PDB entry 7PYJ | electron microscopy, 4.20 A resolution (low resolution: residue-level contacts below are approximate; hydrogen-bond / salt-bridge calls are withheld) | chains C and N of the 9 polymer chains in the assembly

Chain C:
Name: DNA-directed RNA polymerase subunit beta
From: Escherichia coli
Notes: EC 2.7.7.6
Reference sequence: P0A8V4 (RPOB_ECO57); residue numbers follow UniProt; this construct covers 1-1342
Sequence (1342 residues; each row starts with the number of its first residue):
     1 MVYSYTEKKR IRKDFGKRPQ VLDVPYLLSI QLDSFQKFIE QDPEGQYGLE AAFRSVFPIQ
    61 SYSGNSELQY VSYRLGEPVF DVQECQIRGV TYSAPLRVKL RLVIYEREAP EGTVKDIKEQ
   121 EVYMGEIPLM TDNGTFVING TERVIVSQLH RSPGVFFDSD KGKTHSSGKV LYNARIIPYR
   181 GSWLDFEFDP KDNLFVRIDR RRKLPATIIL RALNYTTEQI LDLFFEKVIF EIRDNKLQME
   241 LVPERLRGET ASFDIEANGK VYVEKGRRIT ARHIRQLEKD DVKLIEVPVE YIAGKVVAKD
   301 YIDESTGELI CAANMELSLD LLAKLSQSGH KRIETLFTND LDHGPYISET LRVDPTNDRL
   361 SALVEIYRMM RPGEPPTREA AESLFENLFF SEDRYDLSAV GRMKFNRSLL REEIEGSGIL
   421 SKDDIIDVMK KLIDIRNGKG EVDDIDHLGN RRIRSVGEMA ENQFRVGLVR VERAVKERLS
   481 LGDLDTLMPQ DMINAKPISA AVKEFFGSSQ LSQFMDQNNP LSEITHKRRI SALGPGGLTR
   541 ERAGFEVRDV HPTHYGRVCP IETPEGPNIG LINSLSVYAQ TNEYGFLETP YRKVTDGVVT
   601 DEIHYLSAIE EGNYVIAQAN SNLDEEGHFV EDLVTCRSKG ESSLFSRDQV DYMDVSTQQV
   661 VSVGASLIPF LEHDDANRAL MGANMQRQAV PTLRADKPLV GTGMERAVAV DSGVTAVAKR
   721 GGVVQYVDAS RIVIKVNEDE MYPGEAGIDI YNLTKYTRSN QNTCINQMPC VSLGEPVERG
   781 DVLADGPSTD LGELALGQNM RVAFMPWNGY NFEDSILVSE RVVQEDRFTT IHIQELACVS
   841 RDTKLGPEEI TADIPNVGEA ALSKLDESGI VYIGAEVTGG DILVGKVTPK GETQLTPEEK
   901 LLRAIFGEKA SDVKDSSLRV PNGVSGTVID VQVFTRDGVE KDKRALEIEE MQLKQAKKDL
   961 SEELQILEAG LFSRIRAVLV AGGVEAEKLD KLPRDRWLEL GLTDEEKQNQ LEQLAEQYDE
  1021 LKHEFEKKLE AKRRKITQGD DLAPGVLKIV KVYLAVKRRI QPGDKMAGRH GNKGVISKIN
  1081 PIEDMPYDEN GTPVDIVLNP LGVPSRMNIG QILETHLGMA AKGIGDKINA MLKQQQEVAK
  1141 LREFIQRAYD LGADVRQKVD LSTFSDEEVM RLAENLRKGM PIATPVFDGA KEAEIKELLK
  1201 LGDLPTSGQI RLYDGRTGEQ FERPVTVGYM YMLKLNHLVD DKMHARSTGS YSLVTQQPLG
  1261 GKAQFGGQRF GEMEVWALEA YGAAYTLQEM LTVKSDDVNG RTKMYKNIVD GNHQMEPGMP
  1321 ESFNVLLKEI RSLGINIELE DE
Disordered / not traced: 1
Curated features (UniProtKB/Swiss-Prot):
  - modified residue (N6-acetyllysine): Lys1022, Lys1200

Chain N:
Molecule: ntDNA
Sequence (39 nucleotides; numbered 1 to 39; the number before each row is that of its first residue):
     1 GGTCAGTACG TCCTATCGAT CTTCGGAAGA GATTCAGAG
Disordered / not traced: 1-8, 14-16, 39

How chain C and chain N interact:
Pairs across the interface - 13 pairs, chain C then chain N:
  Arg151(C) - DT23(N)
  Ile177(C) - DT23(N)
  Trp183(C) - DT22(N)
  Trp183(C) - DT23(N)
  Asp199(C) - DT22(N)
  Arg200(C) - DT22(N)
  Arg200(C) - DT23(N)
  Arg371(C) - DG18(N)
  Arg394(C) - DA19(N)
  Arg473(C) - DA19(N)
  Gly536(C) - DT23(N)
  Arg542(C) - DT23(N)
  Arg542(C) - DC24(N)
Interface residues without a listed pair, chain C (11 interface residues in all): Glu541

Overview:
Chain C and chain N form an interface of 11 and 5 residues respectively.
Chain C is DNA-directed RNA polymerase subunit beta (Escherichia coli) and chain N is ntDNA; the structure,
CryoEM structure of E.coli RNA polymerase elongation complex bound to NusA (NusA elongation complex in
less-swiveled ..., was determined by electron microscopy (same publication as 7PY0, 7PY1, 7PY3, 7PY5, 7PY6,
7PY7 and 4 further entries).
